7BKB - chains J and H of the 24 polymer chains in the assembly; structure by electron microscopy, 3.50 A resolution.

[Chain J]
Protein: Formylmethanofuran dehydrogenase, subunit D
From: Methanospirillum hungatei JF-1
Notes: EC 1.2.99.5
Reference sequence: Q2FRF6 (Q2FRF6_METHJ); residues 1-137 here = UniProt positions 1-137
Sequence (137 residues; each row starts with the number of its first residue):
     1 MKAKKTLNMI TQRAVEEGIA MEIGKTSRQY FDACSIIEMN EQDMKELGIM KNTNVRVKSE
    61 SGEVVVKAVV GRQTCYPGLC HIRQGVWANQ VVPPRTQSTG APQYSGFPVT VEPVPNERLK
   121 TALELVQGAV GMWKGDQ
Disordered / not traced: 1-4, 136-137
Small-molecule neighbours:
  - molybdopterin guanosine dinucleotide (MGD; 2-amino-5,6-dimercapto-7-methyl-3,7,8a,9-tetrahydro-8-oxa-1,3,9,10-tetraaza-anthracen-4-one guanosine dinucleotide), molecule 1: I10, Q12, R13, A14, V15, E17, G18, M21, Q84
  - molybdopterin guanosine dinucleotide (MGD), molecule 2: T11, R13, M21, E22, K25, Q84, G85, A88, N89, V92, Y104

[Chain H]
Protein: Formylmethanofuran dehydrogenase, subunit B
From: Methanospirillum hungatei JF-1
Notes: EC 1.2.99.5
Reference sequence: Q2FRM0 (Q2FRM0_METHJ); numbering as in UniProt (aligned over 1-443)
Sequence (443 residues; each row starts with the number of its first residue):
     1 MPKVIENVGC PYCGCSCDDV RITVSDDGKD ILEVENVCAI GTEIFKHGCS KDRIRLPRMR
    61 QPDGSMKDIS YEEAIDWTAR HLLKAKKPLM YGFGSTNCEG QAAAARVMEI AGGMLDNCAT
   121 ICHGPSFLAI FDNGYPSCTL GEVKNRADVI VYWGSNPAHA HPRHMSRYSI FPRGFFTGKG
   181 QKKRTVIVID PRFTDTANVA DYHLQVKQGH DYELFNAFRM VIHGHGKDLP DEVAGIKKET
   241 ILEVAEIMKN ARFGTTFFGM GLTHTDGRNH NIDIAISLTR DLNKISKWTI MAMRGHYNIA
   301 GPGVVWSWTF GFPYCLDLTK QNHAHMNPGE TSSVDMAMRD EVDMFINIGT DAAAHFPIPA
   361 VKQLKKHPWV TIDPSINMAS EISDLHIPVC ICGVDVGGIV YRMDNVPIQF RKVIEPPEGV
   421 MDDETLLNKI ADRMEELKAK GEA
Disordered / not traced: 1, 440-443
Ion coordination: 4Fe-4S cluster Fe: C10, C13, C17, C38; Mo ion: C122 (together with molybdopterin guanosine dinucleotide)
Small-molecule neighbours:
  - molybdopterin guanosine dinucleotide (MGD; 2-amino-5,6-dimercapto-7-methyl-3,7,8a,9-tetrahydro-8-oxa-1,3,9,10-tetraaza-anthracen-4-one guanosine dinucleotide), molecule 1: Y12, C13, I40, C122, W153, G154, S155, N156, H159, A160, H161, I189, D190, P191, R192, T194, V206, Q208, G209, D211, G259, M260, G261, T265, M293, G295, H296
  - molybdopterin guanosine dinucleotide (MGD), molecule 2: S95, T96, C118, I121, C122, M260, H264, H296, Y297, I348, G349, T350, D351, H355, I372, D373, P374, S375, N377, V389, C390, I391, C392
  - 4Fe-4S cluster (SF4): C10, Y12, C13, C15, S16, C17, V37, C38, I40, G41, H161, P162, R163

[How chain J and chain H interact]
Pairs across the interface (80; chain J residue first):
  N8(J) - Q208(H)  hydrogen bond
  I10(J) - R192(H)
  I10(J) - Q208(H)
  Q12(J) - R192(H)
  Q12(J) - M260(H)
  R13(J) - M260(H)
  A14(J) - H159(H)
  V15(J) - I40(H)  hydrophobic
  V15(J) - A158(H)
  V15(J) - H159(H)  hydrogen bond (backbone-side chain)
  I19(J) - A39(H)  hydrophobic
  I19(J) - E43(H)
  M21(J) - Y12(H)  hydrogen bond
  E22(J) - Y12(H)
  E22(J) - I44(H)
  E22(J) - H47(H)
  I23(J) - E43(H)
  I23(J) - H47(H)
  K25(J) - D351(H)  salt bridge
  K25(J) - H355(H)  hydrogen bond
  K25(J) - M378(H)
  T26(J) - M378(H)
  R72(J) - D195(H)  salt bridge
  Q73(J) - H159(H)  hydrogen bond
  Q73(J) - R192(H)
  Q73(J) - F193(H)
  Q73(J) - T194(H)
  Q73(J) - D195(H)
  T74(J) - R192(H)
  T74(J) - F193(H)  hydrogen bond (backbone-backbone)
  Y76(J) - P191(H)  hydrophobic
  L79(J) - P191(H)  hydrophobic
  H81(J) - R192(H)
  Q84(J) - H355(H)  hydrogen bond
  N89(J) - A354(H)  hydrogen bond (side chain-backbone)
  N89(J) - H355(H)
  N89(J) - F356(H)
  N89(J) - P357(H)
  N89(J) - I358(H)  hydrogen bond (backbone-backbone)
  Q90(J) - I358(H)
  P94(J) - M338(H)  hydrophobic
  P94(J) - P359(H)  hydrophobic
  R95(J) - R268(H)  hydrogen bond (backbone-side chain)
  T96(J) - R268(H)  hydrogen bond (backbone-side chain)
  T96(J) - V334(H)
  T96(J) - D335(H)  hydrogen bond
  Q97(J) - D266(H)
  Q97(J) - G267(H)
  Q97(J) - R268(H)
  S98(J) - G329(H)
  T99(J) - P125(H)
  T99(J) - L128(H)
  G100(J) - T120(H)
  G100(J) - I121(H)
  G100(J) - S332(H)
  G100(J) - V334(H)
  A101(J) - T120(H)
  A101(J) - P125(H)  hydrophobic
  A101(J) - T263(H)
  A101(J) - R268(H)  hydrogen bond (backbone-side chain)
  P102(J) - R268(H)  hydrogen bond (backbone-side chain)
  Q103(J) - H264(H)
  Q103(J) - T265(H)
  Q103(J) - D266(H)
  Q103(J) - R268(H)  hydrogen bond
  Y104(J) - H264(H)
  Y104(J) - H355(H)  hydrogen bond (side chain-backbone)
  Y104(J) - P357(H)
  S105(J) - Q208(H)  hydrogen bond (backbone-side chain)
  S105(J) - H264(H)  hydrogen bond (backbone-backbone)
  S105(J) - T265(H)
  G106(J) - Q208(H)
  L123(J) - M378(H)  hydrophobic
  L123(J) - E381(H)
  V126(J) - I382(H)  hydrophobic
  Q127(J) - E381(H)
  A129(J) - I358(H)  hydrophobic
  A129(J) - K362(H)
  V130(J) - K365(H)
  M132(J) - R60(H)
Interface residues without a listed pair, chain J (47 interface residues in all): G18, A20, C75, G85, V86, V92, A122
Interface residues without a listed pair, chain H (52 interface residues in all): N156, N198, Q205, N269, P328, A353, V361, I376, N377

[Overview]
The interface between chain J and chain H involves 47 residues on one side and 52 on the other, with 18
hydrogen bonds and 2 salt bridges. Among the polar pairs are K25(J)-D351(H), R72(J)-D195(H) and N8(J)-Q208(H).
Chain J is Formylmethanofuran dehydrogenase, subunit D and chain H is Formylmethanofuran dehydrogenase,
subunit B, both from Methanospirillum hungatei JF-1; the structure, Formate dehydrogenase - heterodisulfide
reductase - formylmethanofuran dehydrogenase complex from Methanospirillum hungatei (hexameric, composite
structure), was determined by electron microscopy (same publication as 7BKC, 7BKD and 7BKE).
